PDB entry 3POP | X-ray diffraction, 1.65 A resolution | chains A and D

# Chain A (and D)
Molecule: GilR oxidase
Source organism: Streptomyces griseoflavus
Notes: chain D of this document is another copy of the same molecule, construct and numbering; everything in this record applies to it too
UniProtKB: Q7X2G7 (Q7X2G7_9ACTO); residues 1-498 here = UniProt positions 1-498
Chain sequence (501 residues; row label = number of the first residue in the row; numbers below 1 keep their minus sign (Gly-2 is residue -2)):
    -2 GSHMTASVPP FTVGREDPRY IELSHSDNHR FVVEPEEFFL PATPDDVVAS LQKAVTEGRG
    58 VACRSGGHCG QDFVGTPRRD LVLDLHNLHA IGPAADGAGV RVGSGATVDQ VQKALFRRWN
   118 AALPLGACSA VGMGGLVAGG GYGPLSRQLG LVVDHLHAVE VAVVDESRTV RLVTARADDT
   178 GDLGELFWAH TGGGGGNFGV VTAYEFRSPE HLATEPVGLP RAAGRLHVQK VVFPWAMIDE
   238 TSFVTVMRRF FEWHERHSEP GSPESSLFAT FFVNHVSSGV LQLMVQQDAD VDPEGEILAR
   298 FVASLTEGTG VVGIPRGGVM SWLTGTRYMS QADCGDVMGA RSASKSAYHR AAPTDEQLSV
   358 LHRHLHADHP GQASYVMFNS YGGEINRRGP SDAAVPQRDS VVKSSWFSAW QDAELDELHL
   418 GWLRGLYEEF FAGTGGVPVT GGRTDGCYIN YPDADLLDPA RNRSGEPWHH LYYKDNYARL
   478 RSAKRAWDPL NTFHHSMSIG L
Not modelled in the structure: -2 to 5
Glycans and other covalent adducts: flavin-adenine dinucleotide (FAD) linked to His65, Cys125
Construct notes: expression tag (-2 to 0)
Ligand contacts: FAD (flavin-adenine dinucleotide): Asp24, Cys60, Arg61, Ser62, Gly63, Gly64, Cys66, Gly67, Phe70, Val71, Leu82, Ser101, Gly123, Ala124, Val128, Gly129, Gly131, Gly132, Leu133, Gly138, Tyr139, Gly192, Gly193, Gly196, Val197, Val198, Tyr445, Asn447, Tyr448, His492

# Interface between chain A and chain D
Pairs across the interface (69; chain A residue first):
  Phe8(A) - Arg114(D)
  Pro15(A) - Asn117(D)
  Arg16(A) - Phe113(D)
  Arg16(A) - Arg114(D)  hydrogen bond (side chain-backbone)
  Arg16(A) - Arg115(D)  hydrogen bond (side chain-backbone)
  Arg16(A) - Asn117(D)
  Ile18(A) - Arg222(D)
  Ile18(A) - Ser318(D)
  Glu19(A) - Phe113(D)
  Glu19(A) - Ser318(D)  hydrogen bond
  Glu19(A) - Trp319(D)
  Glu19(A) - Leu320(D)  hydrogen bond (side chain-backbone)
  Glu19(A) - Thr321(D)  hydrogen bond
  Glu19(A) - Arg324(D)  salt bridge
  His22(A) - Ser318(D)
  His26(A) - Thr321(D)
  His83(A) - Arg114(D)
  Lys110(A) - Asp330(D)  salt bridge
  Phe113(A) - Arg16(D)
  Phe113(A) - Glu19(D)
  Arg114(A) - Phe8(D)
  Arg114(A) - Arg16(D)  hydrogen bond (backbone-side chain)
  Arg114(A) - His83(D)
  Arg115(A) - Arg16(D)  hydrogen bond (backbone-side chain)
  Asn117(A) - Pro15(D)
  Arg222(A) - Ile18(D)
  Lys227(A) - Asp333(D)  salt bridge
  Arg313(A) - Asp333(D)  salt bridge
  Arg313(A) - Gln408(D)
  Gly314(A) - Gln408(D)  hydrogen bond (backbone-side chain)
  Ser318(A) - Ile18(D)
  Ser318(A) - Glu19(D)  hydrogen bond
  Ser318(A) - His22(D)
  Trp319(A) - Glu19(D)
  Leu320(A) - Glu19(D)  hydrogen bond (backbone-side chain)
  Thr321(A) - Glu19(D)  hydrogen bond
  Thr321(A) - His26(D)
  Thr321(A) - Gly336(D)
  Arg324(A) - Glu19(D)  salt bridge
  Arg324(A) - Asp330(D)  salt bridge
  Arg324(A) - Cys331(D)
  Arg324(A) - Gly332(D)  hydrogen bond (backbone-backbone)
  Arg324(A) - Met335(D)
  Tyr325(A) - Gly332(D)
  Tyr325(A) - Asp333(D)
  Tyr325(A) - Met335(D)
  Tyr325(A) - Gln408(D)  hydrogen bond
  Ser327(A) - Cys331(D)
  Ser327(A) - Gly332(D)
  Ala329(A) - Ala329(D)  hydrophobic
  Ala329(A) - Cys331(D)  hydrogen bond (backbone-side chain)
  Asp330(A) - Lys110(D)  salt bridge
  Asp330(A) - Arg324(D)  salt bridge
  Cys331(A) - Arg324(D)
  Cys331(A) - Ser327(D)
  Cys331(A) - Ala329(D)  hydrogen bond (side chain-backbone)
  Cys331(A) - Cys331(D)  hydrophobic
  Gly332(A) - Arg324(D)  hydrogen bond (backbone-backbone)
  Gly332(A) - Tyr325(D)
  Gly332(A) - Ser327(D)
  Asp333(A) - Lys227(D)  salt bridge
  Asp333(A) - Arg313(D)  salt bridge
  Asp333(A) - Tyr325(D)
  Met335(A) - Arg324(D)
  Met335(A) - Tyr325(D)
  Gly336(A) - Thr321(D)
  Gln408(A) - Arg313(D)
  Gln408(A) - Gly314(D)  hydrogen bond (side chain-backbone)
  Gln408(A) - Tyr325(D)  hydrogen bond
Also at the interface, not in a pair above, chain A (34 interface residues in all): Trp116, Met317
Also at the interface, not in a pair above, chain D (35 interface residues in all): Trp116, Met317, Gln328

# Summary
Chain A and chain D form an interface of 34 and 35 residues respectively, with 18 hydrogen bonds and 10 salt
bridges. Among the polar pairs are Glu19(A)-Arg324(D), Lys110(A)-Asp330(D) and Lys227(A)-Asp333(D). Covalently
linked flavin-adenine dinucleotide: at His65(A).
Chain A and chain D are both GilR oxidase (Streptomyces griseoflavus); the structure, The crystal structure of
GilR, an oxidoreductase that catalyzes the terminal step of gilvocarcin biosynthesis, was determined by X-ray
diffraction (same publication as 3PQB).
